Entry 5WNU (X-ray diffraction, 3.40 A resolution); this record covers chains A and H of the 23 polymer chains in the assembly.

# Chain A
Molecule: 16S Ribosomal RNA rRNA
Source organism: Thermus thermophilus (strain HB8 / ATCC 27634 / DSM 579)
Sequence (1522 nucleotides; row label = number of the first residue in the row; note: 42 numbers in that range are skipped by the numbering (no residue carries them; nothing is unmodelled there); a row labelled like 190A-190L holds insertion residues (190A, then the next letters in order); numbering starts at 0):
     0 UUUGUUGGAG AGUUUGAUCC UGGCUCAGGG UGAACGCUGG CGGCGUGCCU AAGACAUGCA
    60 AGUCGUGCGG G
    73 CCGCGGGGUU UU
    88 ACUCCG
    95 UGGUC
   101 AGCGGCGGAC GGGUGAGUAA CGCGUGGGU
  129A G
   130 ACCUACCCGG AAGAGGGGGA CAACCCGGGG AAACUCGGGC UAAUCCCCCA UGUGGACCCG
   190 C
190A-190L CCCUUGGGGUGU
   191 GUCCAAAGGG CUUU
   216 GCCCGCUUCC GGAUGGGCCC GCGUCCCAUC AGCUAGUUGG UGGGGUAAUG GCCCACCAAG
   276 GCGACGACGG GUAGCCGGUC UGAGAGGAUG GCCGGCCACA GGGGCACUGA GACACGGGCC
   336 CCACUCCUAC GGGAGGCAGC AGUUAGGAAU CUUCCGCAAU GGGCGCAAGC CUGACGGAGC
   396 GACGCCGCUU GGAGGAAGAA GCCCUUCGGG GUGUAAACUC CUGAA
   442 CCCGGGACGA AACCCCCGAC GA
   474 GGGGACUGAC GGUACCGGG
   494 GUAAUAGCGC CGGCCAACUC CGUGCCAGCA GCCGCGGUAA UACGGAGGGC GCGAGCGUUA
   554 CCCGGAUUCA CUGGGCGUAA AGGGCGUGUA GGCGGCCUGG GGCGUCCCAU GUGAAAGACC
   614 ACGGCUCAAC CGUGGGGGAG CGUGGGAUAC GCUCAGGCUA GACGGUGGGA GAGGGUGGUG
   674 GAAUUCCCGG AGUAGCGGUG AAAUGCGCAG AUACCGGGAG GAACGCCGAU GGCGAAGGCA
   734 GCCACCUGGU CCACCCGUGA CGCUGAGGCG CGAAAGCGUG GGGAGCAAAC CGGAUUAGAU
   794 ACCCGGGUAG UCCACGCCCU AAACGAUGCG CGCUAGGUCU CUGGGUCU
   848 CCUGGGGGCC GAAGCUAACG CGUUAAGCGC GCCGCCUGGG GAGUACGGCC GCAAGGCUGA
   908 AACUCAAAGG AAUUGACGGG GGCCCGCACA AGCGGUGGAG CAUGUGGUUU AAUUCGAAGX
   968 AACGCGAAGA ACCUUACCAG GCCUUGACAU GCUAGG
 1003A G
  1004 AACCCGGGUG AAAGCCUGGG GUGCCCC
1030A-1030D GCGA
  1031 GGGGAGCCCU AGCACAGGUG CUGCAUGGCC GUCGUCAGCU CGUGCCGUGA GGUGUUGGGU
  1091 UAAGUCCCGC AACGAGCGCA ACCCCCGCCG UUAGUUGCCA GCGGUUCGGC CGGGCACUCU
  1151 AACGGGACUG CCCGCGAAA
  1171 GCGGGAGGAA GGAGGGGACG ACGUCUGGUC AGCAUGGCCC UUACGGCCUG GGCGACACAC
  1231 GUGCUACAAU GCCCACUACA AAGCGAUGCC ACCCGGCAAC GGGGAGCUAA UCGCAAAAAG
  1291 GUGGGCCCAG UUCGGAUUGG GGUCUGCAAC CCGACCCCAU GAAGCCGGAA UCGCUAGUAA
  1351 UCGCGGAUCA G
 1361A C
  1362 CAUGCCGCGG UGAAUACGUU CCCGGGCCUU GUACACACXG CCXGUXACGC CAUGGGAGCG
  1422 GGCUCUACCC GAAGUCGCCG GG
  1446 AGCCUACGGG
  1459 CAGGCGCCGA GGGUAGGGCC CGUGACUGGG GCGAAGUCGU AACAAGGUAG CUGUACCGGA
  1519 AGGUGCGGCU GGAUCCACUC CUUUCU
Not modelled in the structure: 0-4, 1534-1538
Construct notes: conflict C1534 (A132811 in 55771382), A1535 (C132812 in 55771382)
Modified / non-standard residues: PSU (pseudouridine-5'-monophosphate) at position 516, 7MG (7N-methyl-8-hydroguanosine-5'-monophosphate) at position 527, M2G (N2-dimethylguanosine-5'-monophosphate) at position 966, 5MC (5-methylcytidine-5'-monophosphate) at position 967, 2MG (2N-methylguanosine-5'-monophosphate) at position 1207, 5MC (5-methylcytidine-5'-monophosphate) at position 1400, 4OC (4n,o2'-methylcytidine-5'-monophosphate) at position 1402, 5MC (5-methylcytidine-5'-monophosphate) at position 1404, 5MC (5-methylcytidine-5'-monophosphate) at position 1407, UR3 (3-methyluridine-5'-monophoshate) at position 1498, MA6 (6N-dimethyladenosine-5'-monophoshate) at position 1518, MA6 (6N-dimethyladenosine-5'-monophoshate) at position 1519, PSU (pseudouridine-5'-monophosphate) at position 1540, PSU (pseudouridine-5'-monophosphate) at position 1541
Metal / ion sites: Mg2+ site 1: U5, G6 (shared with 1 residue of chain D); K+ site 1 near U14 (its only coordinating residue here); Mg2+ site 2 near G15 (its only coordinating residue here); Mg2+ site 3 near G21 (its only coordinating residue here); Mg2+ site 4 near G28 (its only coordinating residue here); Mg2+ site 5 near G38 (its only coordinating residue here); Mg2+ site 6 near A53 (its only coordinating residue here); Mg2+ site 7: G61, U62; Mg2+ site 8: G66, C381; Mg2+ site 9: G69, G70, U98; Mg2+ site 10: U83, C1543; Mg2+ site 11: G107, G324; 14 more K+ sites not listed; 73 more Mg2+ sites not listed
Residues lining bound ligands: B6M ((1R,2S,3S,4R,6R)-4,6-diamino-2-{[3-O-(2,6-diamino-2,6-dideoxy-alpha-L-altropyranosyl)-beta-L-arabinofuranosyl]oxy}-3-hydroxycyclohexyl 2-amino-2-deoxy-alpha-D-allopyranoside): G1405, U1406, 5MC_1407, A1408, C1409, G1489, C1490, G1491, A1492, A1493, G1494, U1495
Reported in the primary citation:
  - conformationally variable residues: A1492
  - binding site for the 3-nt RNA strand: A1492

# Chain H
Protein: 30S ribosomal protein S8
Source organism: Thermus thermophilus (strain HB8 / ATCC 27634 / DSM 579)
Reference sequence: P0DOY9 (RS8_THET8); numbering as in UniProt (aligned over 1-138)
Chain sequence (138 residues; row label = number of the first residue in the row):
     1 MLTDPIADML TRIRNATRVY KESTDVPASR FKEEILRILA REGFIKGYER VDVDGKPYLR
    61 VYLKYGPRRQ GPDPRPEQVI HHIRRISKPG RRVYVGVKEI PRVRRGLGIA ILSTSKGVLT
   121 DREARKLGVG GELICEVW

# Chain A / chain H interface
Contacting residue pairs - 67 pairs, chain A then chain H:
  C564(A) with Arg91(H), hydrogen bond to the sugar
  C586(A) with Pro89(H), phosphate contact; Gly90(H), sugar contact
  G587(A) with Thr3(H), sugar contact; Pro89(H), phosphate contact; Arg92(H), salt bridge to the phosphate
  G588(A) with Leu2(H), sugar contact; Pro5(H), phosphate contact
  C589(A) with Pro5(H), phosphate contact; Ser29(H), phosphate contact
  C590(A) with Ser29(H), phosphate contact; Arg30(H), hydrogen bond to the phosphate
  U591(A) with Arg30(H), salt bridge to the phosphate
  G597(A) with Tyr94(H), hydrogen bond to the base
  U598(A) with Tyr94(H), phosphate contact; Gly131(H), sugar contact
  C599(A) with Val95(H), sugar contact; Gly96(H), phosphate contact; Val129(H), sugar contact; Gly130(H), hydrogen bond to the sugar; Gly131(H), sugar contact
  C600(A) with Gly96(H), phosphate contact; Val97(H), hydrogen bond to the phosphate; Gly128(H), sugar contact
  A640(A) with Ser115(H), hydrogen bond to the sugar
  U641(A) with Ser115(H), sugar contact
  A642(A) with Phe31(H), sugar contact; Ser113(H), hydrogen bond to the base; Thr114(H), base contact; Ser115(H), base contact; Gly117(H), sugar contact; Val118(H), sugar contact
  C643(A) with Phe31(H), sugar contact; Ser113(H), hydrogen bond to the sugar; Glu132(H), hydrogen bond to the sugar
  G644(A) with Arg92(H), sugar contact; Tyr94(H), sugar contact
  A653(A) with Lys56(H), salt bridge to the phosphate
  G654(A) with Met1(H), hydrogen bond to the sugar
  A753(A) with Met1(H), base contact
  G755(A) with Met1(H), sugar contact
  C824(A) with Met1(H), hydrogen bond to the sugar
  G825(A) with Leu2(H), sugar contact; Asp8(H), hydrogen bond to the sugar; Thr11(H), base contact; Arg12(H), hydrogen bond to the sugar
  C826(A) with Arg12(H), sugar contact; Asn15(H), hydrogen bond to the base
  U827(A) with Asn15(H), sugar contact; Val19(H), sugar contact
  A828(A) with Lys21(H), salt bridge to the phosphate
  A860(A) with Arg18(H), hydrogen bond to the sugar; Arg75(H), hydrogen bond to the phosphate
  G861(A) with Arg75(H), salt bridge to the phosphate
  G874(A) with Asn15(H), base contact
  C875(A) with Thr11(H), base contact; Arg14(H), hydrogen bond to the sugar; Asn15(H), hydrogen bond to the sugar
  G876(A) with Ala7(H), sugar contact; Thr11(H), hydrogen bond to the sugar; Arg14(H), phosphate contact
  C877(A) with Thr3(H), hydrogen bond to the sugar; Asp4(H), sugar contact; Lys88(H), salt bridge to the phosphate
  G878(A) with Thr3(H), sugar contact; Lys88(H), phosphate contact; Pro89(H), phosphate contact
Interface residues without a listed pair, chain A (37 interface residues in all): A632, U652, G823, A859, C879
Interface residues without a listed pair, chain H (41 interface residues in all): Ala28, Lys98, Lys116

# Overview
37 residues of chain A and 41 residues of chain H are in contact, with 20 hydrogen bonds and 6 salt bridges.
Polar pairs include G597(A)-Tyr94(H), A642(A)-Ser113(H) and C826(A)-Asn15(H). Bound to chain A: compound B6M.
The paper reports a binding site for the 3-nt RNA strand at A1492(A); conformational variability at A1492(A).
Chain A is 16S Ribosomal RNA rRNA and chain H is 30S ribosomal protein S8, both from Thermus thermophilus
(strain HB8 / ATCC 27634 / DSM 579); the structure, Crystal Structure of 30S ribosomal subunit from Thermus
thermophilus, was determined by X-ray diffraction together with 5WNP, 5WNQ, 5WNR, 5WNS, 5WNT and 5WNV from the
same study.
